6J2X - chains K and L of the 47 polymer chains in the assembly; structure by electron microscopy, 3.80 A resolution.

[Chain K]
Protein: 26S proteasome regulatory subunit 6B homolog
Source organism: Saccharomyces cerevisiae S288c
UniProt: P33298 (PRS6B_YEAST); residues 1-428 here = UniProt positions 1-428
Amino-acid sequence (428 residues; row label = number of the first residue in the row):
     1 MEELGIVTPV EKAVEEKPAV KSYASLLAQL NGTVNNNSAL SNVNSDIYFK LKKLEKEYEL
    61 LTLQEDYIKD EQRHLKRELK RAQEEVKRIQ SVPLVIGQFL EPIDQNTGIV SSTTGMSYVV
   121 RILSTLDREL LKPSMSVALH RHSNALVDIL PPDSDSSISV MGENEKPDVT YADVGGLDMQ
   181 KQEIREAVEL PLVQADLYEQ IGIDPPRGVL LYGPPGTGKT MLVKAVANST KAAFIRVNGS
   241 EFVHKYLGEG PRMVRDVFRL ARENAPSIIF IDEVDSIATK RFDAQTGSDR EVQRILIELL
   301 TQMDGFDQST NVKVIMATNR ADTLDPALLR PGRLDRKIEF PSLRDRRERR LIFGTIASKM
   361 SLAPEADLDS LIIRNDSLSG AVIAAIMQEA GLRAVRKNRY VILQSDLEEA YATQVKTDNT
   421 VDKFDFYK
Not modelled in the structure: 1-47
UniProt features mapped onto this chain:
  - binding site (ATP): G213 to T220
  - modified residue: M1 (N-acetylmethionine)
  - cross-link: K280 (Glycyl lysine isopeptide (Lys-Gly) (interchain with G-Cter in ubiquitin))

[Chain L]
Protein: 26S proteasome subunit RPT4
Source organism: Saccharomyces cerevisiae S288c
UniProt: P53549 (PRS10_YEAST); residues 1-437 here = UniProt positions 1-437
Amino-acid sequence (437 residues; each row starts with the number of its first residue):
     1 MSEEQDPLLA GLGETSGDNH TQQSHEQQPE QPQETEEHHE EEPSRVDPEQ EAHNKALNQF
    61 KRKLLEHRRY DDQLKQRRQN IRDLEKLYDK TENDIKALQS IGQLIGEVMK ELSEEKYIVK
   121 ASSGPRYIVG VRNSVDRSKL KKGVRVTLDI TTLTIMRILP RETDPLVYNM TSFEQGEITF
   181 DGIGGLTEQI RELREVIELP LKNPEIFQRV GIKPPKGVLL YGPPGTGKTL LAKAVAATIG
   241 ANFIFSPASG IVDKYIGESA RIIREMFAYA KEHEPCIIFM DEVDAIGGRR FSEGTSADRE
   301 IQRTLMELLT QMDGFDNLGQ TKIIMATNRP DTLDPALLRP GRLDRKVEIP LPNEAGRLEI
   361 FKIHTAKVKK TGEFDFEAAV KMSDGFNGAD IRNCATEAGF FAIRDDRDHI NPDDLMKAVR
   421 KVAEVKKLEG TIEYQKL
Not modelled in the structure: 1-66
UniProt features mapped onto this chain:
  - binding site (ATP): G222 to T229
  - modified residue: S2 (N-acetylserine)

[Chain K / chain L interface]
Contacting residue pairs - 105 pairs, chain K then chain L:
  V92(K) - I128(L)
  V92(K) - G130(L)
  L94(K) - Y127(L)
  L94(K) - I128(L)  hydrogen bond (backbone-backbone)
  V95(K) - R126(L)
  V95(K) - Y127(L)  hydrophobic
  I96(K) - R126(L)  hydrogen bond (backbone-backbone)
  I96(K) - I128(L)  hydrophobic
  T113(K) - P125(L)
  T113(K) - R126(L)  hydrogen bond (side chain-backbone)
  T114(K) - P125(L)
  R141(K) - T151(L)  hydrogen bond (side chain-backbone)
  R141(K) - L153(L)
  D153(K) - K110(L)  hydrogen bond (backbone-side chain)
  D155(K) - M109(L)
  D155(K) - K110(L)
  V160(K) - K142(L)
  M161(K) - K142(L)
  K166(K) - F315(L)
  P214(K) - R339(L)
  P215(K) - A336(L)  hydrophobic
  P215(K) - R339(L)  hydrogen bond (backbone-side chain)
  G216(K) - R339(L)
  T217(K) - R339(L)
  T220(K) - D313(L)
  K224(K) - F315(L)
  R236(K) - G314(L)
  N238(K) - R264(L)
  N238(K) - T310(L)
  S240(K) - R303(L)
  S240(K) - M306(L)
  S240(K) - E307(L)  hydrogen bond
  E241(K) - R261(L)  hydrogen bond (backbone-side chain)
  E241(K) - R264(L)  salt bridge
  V243(K) - G257(L)
  V243(K) - R261(L)  hydrogen bond (backbone-side chain)
  V243(K) - R303(L)
  H244(K) - K120(L)
  H244(K) - I256(L)
  H244(K) - R261(L)
  K245(K) - I256(L)
  K245(K) - E258(L)
  K245(K) - R261(L)
  K245(K) - E265(L)  salt bridge
  E249(K) - R126(L)  salt bridge
  D272(K) - L309(L)
  D272(K) - D313(L)
  E273(K) - M306(L)
  E273(K) - L309(L)
  D275(K) - M306(L)
  S276(K) - R299(L)
  S276(K) - Q302(L)
  S276(K) - M306(L)
  I277(K) - R299(L)
  R281(K) - R290(L)  hydrogen bond (side chain-backbone)
  R281(K) - F291(L)  hydrogen bond (side chain-backbone)
  R281(K) - T295(L)
  R281(K) - D298(L)  salt bridge
  R281(K) - R299(L)
  R281(K) - Q302(L)  hydrogen bond
  F282(K) - S292(L)
  D283(K) - G294(L)
  A284(K) - R299(L)
  Q285(K) - A297(L)
  D289(K) - R299(L)
  E291(K) - I256(L)
  E291(K) - G257(L)  hydrogen bond (side chain-backbone)
  E291(K) - R299(L)
  E291(K) - R303(L)  salt bridge
  V292(K) - R299(L)
  T323(K) - F291(L)
  K359(K) - V210(L)
  K359(K) - G211(L)
  M360(K) - V210(L)
  M360(K) - G211(L)
  M360(K) - I212(L)
  S361(K) - R209(L)
  S361(K) - V210(L)  hydrogen bond (backbone-backbone)
  S379(K) - R339(L)  hydrogen bond
  A381(K) - P340(L)
  A385(K) - P340(L)  hydrophobic
  M387(K) - I212(L)
  Q388(K) - I212(L)
  Q388(K) - K213(L)
  E389(K) - R345(L)  salt bridge
  G391(K) - I212(L)
  L392(K) - E195(L)
  L392(K) - F207(L)  hydrophobic
  L392(K) - I212(L)  hydrophobic
  L392(K) - P215(L)  hydrophobic
  L392(K) - R345(L)
  R393(K) - E195(L)
  R396(K) - R191(L)
  R396(K) - E192(L)  salt bridge
  R396(K) - E195(L)  salt bridge
  Y400(K) - R209(L)  hydrogen bond (side chain-backbone)
  Y400(K) - V210(L)  hydrophobic
  D418(K) - D331(L)
  N419(K) - D331(L)  hydrogen bond
  N419(K) - Y434(L)
  N419(K) - Q435(L)
  N419(K) - K436(L)
  N419(K) - L437(L)
  T420(K) - Y434(L)
  T420(K) - K436(L)
Interface residues without a listed pair, chain K (69 interface residues in all): P93, L150, P151, S156, F234, Y246, M253, R320, V382, V395, T413, Q414
Interface residues without a listed pair, chain L (66 interface residues in all): L112, K116, I118, G124, V129, I150, T154, L199, I206, A260, E300, R342, D344

[In short]
Chain K and chain L form an interface of 69 and 66 residues respectively, with 17 hydrogen bonds and 8 salt
bridges. Among the polar pairs are E241(K)-R264(L), K245(K)-E265(L) and E249(K)-R126(L). UniProt lists 8
ATP-binding residues on chain K; 8 ATP-binding residues on chain L.
Chain K is 26S proteasome regulatory subunit 6B homolog and chain L is 26S proteasome subunit RPT4, both from
Saccharomyces cerevisiae S288c; the structure, Yeast proteasome in resting state (C1-a), was determined by
electron microscopy (same publication as 6J2N, 6J30, 6J2C and 6J2Q).
